Entry 6GHU (X-ray diffraction, 2.00 A resolution); this record covers chains B and A.

Chain B (and A):
Protein: Type II secretion system protein L
Organism: Pseudomonas aeruginosa
Notes: fragment: periplasmic domain; chain A of this document is another copy of the same molecule, construct and numbering; everything in this record applies to it too
UniProtKB: A0A0A8RGG2 (A0A0A8RGG2_PSEAI); residues 304-381 here = UniProt positions 304-381
Chain sequence (78 residues; row label = number of the first residue in the row):
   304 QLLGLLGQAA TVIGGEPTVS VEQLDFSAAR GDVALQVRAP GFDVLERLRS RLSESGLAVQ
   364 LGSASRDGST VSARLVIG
Reported in the primary citation:
  - self-association interface (contacts with another copy of this molecule); pairs are residue here / residue on that copy: Leu327-Phe329 (backbone contact)
  - conformationally variable residues (side-chain flip): Phe329

Chain B / chain A interface:
Residue-residue contacts (22; chain B residue first):
  Leu306(B) - Ala313(A)
  Leu309(B) - Leu309(A)  hydrophobic
  Gly310(B) - Gly310(A)
  Ala313(B) - Leu306(A)
  Val324(B) - Leu305(A)  hydrophobic
  Val324(B) - Phe329(A)
  Glu325(B) - Phe329(A)
  Glu325(B) - Ser330(A)
  Glu325(B) - Ala331(A)  hydrogen bond (backbone-backbone)
  Gln326(B) - Phe329(A)
  Gln326(B) - Ser330(A)
  Leu327(B) - Leu309(A)  hydrophobic
  Leu327(B) - Leu327(A)  hydrophobic
  Leu327(B) - Asp328(A)
  Leu327(B) - Phe329(A)  hydrogen bond (backbone-backbone)
  Asp328(B) - Leu327(A)
  Phe329(B) - Val324(A)
  Phe329(B) - Glu325(A)
  Phe329(B) - Gln326(A)  hydrogen bond (backbone-side chain)
  Phe329(B) - Leu327(A)  hydrogen bond (backbone-backbone)
  Ser330(B) - Glu325(A)
  Ala331(B) - Glu325(A)  hydrogen bond (backbone-backbone)

Overview:
The interface between chain B and chain A involves 12 residues on one side and 13 on the other; the contacts
include 5 hydrogen bonds. Among the polar pairs are Phe329(B)-Gln326(A), Glu325(B)-Ala331(A) and
Leu327(B)-Phe329(A). From the paper: conformational variability at Phe329(B); a self-association interface
involving Leu327(B).
Both chains are Type II secretion system protein L (Pseudomonas aeruginosa). Entry 6GHU (Crystal structure of
the periplasmic domain of XcpY, oP crystal form) was determined by X-ray diffraction together with 5N7L from
the same study.
